PDB entry 7YUN | X-ray diffraction, 2.13 A resolution | chains A and C of the 4 polymer chains in the assembly

== Chain A ==
Protein: BEN domain-containing protein 6
Organism: Homo sapiens
UniProtKB: Q5SZJ8 (BEND6_HUMAN); numbering as in UniProt (aligned over 170-271)
Amino-acid sequence (103 residues; each row starts with the number of its first residue):
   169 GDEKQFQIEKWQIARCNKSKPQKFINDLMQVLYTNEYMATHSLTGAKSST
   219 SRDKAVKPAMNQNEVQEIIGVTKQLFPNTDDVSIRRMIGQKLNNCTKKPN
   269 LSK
Disordered / not traced: 169-173, 265-271
Differences from the reference sequence: expression tag (169)
What the authors report for this chain:
  - binding site for the 12-nt DNA strand (chain C): Ser217, Asn262
  - binding site for the 12-nt DNA strand: Arg254, Asn261, Asn262

== Chain C ==
Molecule: 12-nt DNA strand
Organism: synthetic construct
Sequence (12 nucleotides; numbered 1 to 12; the number before each row is that of its first residue):
     1 CTCTCGCGAGAG
Modified residues: 5CM (5-methyl-2'-deoxy-cytidine-5'-monophosphate) at position 7

== How chain A and chain C interact ==
Contacting residue pairs - 17 pairs, chain A then chain C:
  Gln190(A) with DC3(C), phosphate contact
  Lys191(A) with DT2(C), hydrogen bond to the phosphate; DC3(C), salt bridge to the phosphate
  Asn194(A) with DT2(C), phosphate contact; DC3(C), hydrogen bond to the phosphate
  Asn203(A) with DC1(C), phosphate contact
  Ser217(A) with DG8(C), hydrogen bond to the base; DA9(C), sugar contact
  Arg220(A) with DA9(C), hydrogen bond to the phosphate; DG10(C), salt bridge to the phosphate
  Gln258(A) with DC3(C), hydrogen bond to the phosphate; DT4(C), base contact
  Lys259(A) with DT2(C), salt bridge to the phosphate
  Asn262(A) with DC1(C), sugar contact; DT2(C), phosphate contact; DC3(C), hydrogen bond to the phosphate
  Cys263(A) with DC1(C), phosphate contact
Also at the interface, not in a pair above, chain A (12 interface residues in all): Gln198, Thr218

== Summary ==
Chain A and chain C form an interface of 12 and 7 residues respectively, with 6 hydrogen bonds and 3 salt
bridges. Polar contacts include Ser217(A)-DG8(C), Lys191(A)-DT2(C) and Asn194(A)-DC3(C). From the paper: a
binding site for the 12-nt DNA strand at Arg254(A), Asn261(A) and Asn262(A); a binding site for the 12-nt DNA
strand (chain C) at Ser217(A) and Asn262(A).
Chain A is BEN domain-containing protein 6 (Homo sapiens) and chain C is a 12-nt DNA strand (synthetic
construct); the structure, Crystal structure of human BEND6 BEN domain in complex with methylated DNA, was
determined by X-ray diffraction, deposited together with 8HTX, 7YUG, 7YUK and 7YUL.
